PDB entry 5W6T | X-ray diffraction, 2.59 A resolution | chains A and F of the 3 polymer chains in the assembly

[Chain A]
Protein: Hemagglutinin
Source organism: Influenza A virus (strain A/Puerto Rico/8/1934 H1N1)
UniProtKB: P03452 (HEMA_I34A1); the construct lacks a stretch of the UniProt sequence, so the offset changes along the chain: 11-54 = UniProt 18-61; 55-83 = UniProt 63-91; 84-95 = UniProt 93-104; 96-125 = UniProt 106-135; 2 more segments
Chain sequence (326 residues; numbered 11 to 329 plus 7 insertion-coded residues; the number before each row is that of its first residue; a row labelled like 125A-125C holds insertion residues (125A, then the next letters in order)):
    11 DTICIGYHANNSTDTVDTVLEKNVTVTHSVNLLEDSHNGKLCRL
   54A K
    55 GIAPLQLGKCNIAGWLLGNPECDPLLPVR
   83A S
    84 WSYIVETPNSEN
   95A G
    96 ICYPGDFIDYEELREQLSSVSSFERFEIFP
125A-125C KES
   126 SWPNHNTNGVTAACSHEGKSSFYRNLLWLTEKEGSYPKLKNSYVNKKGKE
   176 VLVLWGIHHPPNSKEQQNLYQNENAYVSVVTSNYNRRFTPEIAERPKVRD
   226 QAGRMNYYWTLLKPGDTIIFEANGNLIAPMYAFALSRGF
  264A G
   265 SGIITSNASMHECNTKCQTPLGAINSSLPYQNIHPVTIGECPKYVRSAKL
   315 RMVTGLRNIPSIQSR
Not modelled in the structure: 326-329
Curated features (UniProtKB/Swiss-Prot):
  - site: Arg-329 (Cleavage)
  - glycosylation (N-linked (GlcNAc...) asparagine): Asn-20, Asn-21, Asn-33, Asn-271, Asn-289
Cystine bridges: Cys-52/Cys-277, Cys-64/Cys-76, Cys-97/Cys-139, Cys-281/Cys-305
Covalent attachments: N-acetylglucosamine (NAG) linked to Asn-21, Asn-33, Asn-271

[Chain F]
Protein: Ace-PH8-orn-mle-glu-tyr-zcl-glu-trp-leu-ser-9WV
Chain sequence (12 residues; each row starts with the number of its first residue):
     1 XXALEYXEWLSX
Modified positions: ACE (acetyl group) at position 1, PH8 (5-phenyl-L-norvaline) at position 2, ZCL (3,4-dichloro-L-phenylalanine) at position 7, 9WV (beta-alanyl-3-amino-L-alanine) at position 12; Ala-3 (L-ornithine; ORN); Leu-4 (N-methylleucine; MLE)
Covalent attachments: covalent link Ala-3/9WV_12

[How chain A and chain F interact]
Contacting residue pairs (5):
  His-18(A) / ZCL_7(F)
  His-38(A) / Tyr-6(F)
  His-38(A) / ZCL_7(F)
  Val-40(A) / PH8_2(F)
  Thr-318(A) / Tyr-6(F)  hydrogen bond
Also at the interface, not in a pair above, chain A (6 interface residues in all): Ser-39, Leu-292
Also at the interface, not in a pair above, chain F (4 interface residues in all): Leu-4

[In short]
Chain A and chain F form an interface of 6 and 4 residues respectively; the contacts include 1 hydrogen bond.
Its one hydrogen-bonded contact is Thr-318(A)/Tyr-6(F). N-acetylglucosamine is covalently linked to Asn-21(A),
Asn-33(A) and Asn-271(A).
Chain A is Hemagglutinin (Influenza A virus (strain A/Puerto Rico/8/1934 H1N1)) and chain F is
Ace-PH8-orn-mle-glu-tyr-zcl-glu-trp-leu-ser-9WV; the structure, Crystal structure of the A/Puerto Rico/8/1934
(H1N1) influenza virus hemagglutinin in complex with cyclic peptide CP151070 ..., was determined by X-ray
diffraction (same publication as 5W5S, 5W5U, 5W6I, 5W6R and 5W6U).
